PDB entry 8KFU | X-ray diffraction, 2.30 A resolution | chains A and D of the 5 polymer chains in the assembly

# Chain A
Protein: Holliday junction resolvase MOC1, chloroplastic
Source organism: Zea mays
Reference sequence: B4FCI7 (B4FCI7_MAIZE); numbering as in UniProt (aligned over 109-271)
Chain sequence (163 residues; row label = number of the first residue in the row):
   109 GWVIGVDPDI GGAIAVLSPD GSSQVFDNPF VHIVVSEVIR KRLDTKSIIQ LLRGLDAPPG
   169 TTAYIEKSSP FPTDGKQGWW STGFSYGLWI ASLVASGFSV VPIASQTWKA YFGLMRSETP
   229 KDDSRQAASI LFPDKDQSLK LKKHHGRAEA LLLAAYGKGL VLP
Bound ions: Mn2+ site 1: Asp115, Asp117, Glu257 (shared with 1 residue of chain E); Mn2+ site 2: Asp115, Glu174 (shared with DC25(D) of chain D; 1 residue of chain E)
Reported in the primary citation:
  - Mn2+ coordination: Asp115, Asp117, Glu174, Glu257
  - conformationally variable residues (side-chain flip): Asp115, Asp117, Glu257
  - mutagenesis - D115N, K229A, H253A, H253D: decreased catalytic activity
  - catalytic residues: Lys229 (proposed by the authors, not directly observed)
  - catalytic residues: His253
  - binding site for the 33-nt DNA strand: Lys229
  - mutagenesis - H253K: abolished catalytic activity on HJ

# Chain D
Molecule: 25-nt DNA strand
Sequence (25 nucleotides; row label = number of the first residue in the row):
     1 ATCTGCAGGG TCTGGTTTCC AGACC
Not modelled in the structure: 16-18
Bound ions: Mn2+: DC25 (shared with Asp115(A), Glu174(A) of chain A; 1 residue of chain E)

# How chain A and chain D interact
Pairs across the interface (29; chain A residue first):
  Glu174(A) with DC25(D), phosphate contact
  Lys175(A) with DC12(D), phosphate contact; DT13(D), salt bridge to the phosphate
  Ser177(A) with DG10(D), hydrogen bond to the base; DT11(D), sugar contact; DC25(D), base contact
  Pro178(A) with DG10(D), base contact; DC25(D), base contact
  Phe179(A) with DG10(D), base contact; DC24(D), base contact; DC25(D), stacking on the base
  Pro180(A) with DG10(D), base contact
  Asp182(A) with DC25(D), hydrogen bond to the base
  Trp187(A) with DG10(D), sugar contact
  Ala212(A) with DC12(D), phosphate contact; DT13(D), sugar contact
  Ser213(A) with DC24(D), sugar contact; DC25(D), sugar contact
  Gln214(A) with DC12(D), base contact; DA23(D), hydrogen bond to the base; DC24(D), hydrogen bond to the base
  Thr215(A) with DT13(D), sugar contact
  Lys217(A) with DC24(D), phosphate contact; DC25(D), salt bridge to the phosphate
  Met223(A) with DA23(D), phosphate contact; DC24(D), phosphate contact
  Arg224(A) with DA23(D), phosphate contact; DC24(D), salt bridge to the phosphate
  Lys229(A) with DC25(D), salt bridge to the phosphate
Interface residues without a listed pair, chain A (19 interface residues in all): Leu222, Ser225, Pro228
Interface residues without a listed pair, chain D (8 interface residues in all): DG14

# Overview
The interface between chain A and chain D involves 19 residues on one side and 8 on the other, with 4 hydrogen
bonds, 4 salt bridges and 1 aromatic stacking contact. Polar contacts include Ser177(A)-DG10(D),
Asp182(A)-DC25(D) and Gln214(A)-DA23(D). From the paper: catalytic residues Lys229(A) and His253(A); D115N,
K229A and H253A of chain A, among others, reduce catalytic activity; 5 substitutions were tested in all.
Here chain A is Holliday junction resolvase MOC1, chloroplastic (Zea mays) and chain D is a 25-nt DNA strand.
Entry 8KFU (Crystal structure of ZmMOC1 in complex with a nicked Holliday junction soaked in Mn2+ for 180 ...)
was determined by X-ray diffraction (same publication as 8KFR, 8KFS, 8KFT, 8KFV and 8KFW).
